Entry 4IFR (X-ray diffraction, 2.39 A resolution); this record covers chains A and B.

[Chain A (and B)]
Molecule: 2-amino-3-carboxymuconate 6-semialdehyde decarboxylase
From: Pseudomonas fluorescens
Notes: chain B of this document is another copy of the same molecule, construct and numbering; everything in this record applies to it too
UniProtKB: Q83V25 (Q83V25_PSEFL); residue numbers follow UniProt; this construct covers 4-333
Chain sequence (330 residues; each row starts with the number of its first residue):
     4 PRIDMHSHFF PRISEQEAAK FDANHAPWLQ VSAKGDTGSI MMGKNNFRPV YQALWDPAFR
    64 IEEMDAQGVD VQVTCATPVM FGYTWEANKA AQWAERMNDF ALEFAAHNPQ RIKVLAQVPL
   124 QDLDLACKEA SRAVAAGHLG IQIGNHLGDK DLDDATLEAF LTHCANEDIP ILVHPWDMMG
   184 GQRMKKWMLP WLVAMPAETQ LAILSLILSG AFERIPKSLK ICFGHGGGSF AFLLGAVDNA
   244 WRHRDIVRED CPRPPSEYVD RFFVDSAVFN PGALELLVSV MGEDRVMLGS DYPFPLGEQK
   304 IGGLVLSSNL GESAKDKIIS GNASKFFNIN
Construct notes: engineered mutation Ala239 (Arg in Q83V25)
Bound ions: Zn2+: His9, His11, His177
Reported in the primary citation:
  - self-association interface (contacts with another copy of this molecule); pairs are residue here / residue on that copy: Arg247-Met191, Glu252-Lys189
  - mutagenesis - R51A, R51K: abolished catalytic activity
  - mutagenesis - R51A: abolished binding to PDC
  - mutagenesis - H228G: unchanged binding to PDC
  - catalytic residues: His228 (citing earlier work)
  - catalytic residues: Arg51

[Chain A / chain B interface]
Residue-residue contacts (81; chain A residue first):
  His149(A) - Arg186(B)
  Gly151(A) - Arg186(B)
  Asp152(A) - Gln185(B)
  Asp152(A) - Arg186(B)
  Asp154(A) - Arg186(B)  salt bridge
  Asp156(A) - Trp190(B)
  Met182(A) - Met182(B)  hydrophobic
  Met182(A) - Arg186(B)
  Met182(A) - Met187(B)  hydrophobic
  Arg186(A) - His149(B)  hydrogen bond
  Arg186(A) - Lys153(B)
  Arg186(A) - Asp154(B)
  Arg186(A) - Leu155(B)
  Arg186(A) - Glu201(B)  salt bridge
  Arg186(A) - Leu204(B)
  Met187(A) - Leu204(B)  hydrophobic
  Trp190(A) - Leu211(B)  hydrogen bond (side chain-backbone)
  Trp190(A) - Ser212(B)
  Trp190(A) - Ile249(B)
  Trp190(A) - Asp253(B)  hydrogen bond
  Met191(A) - Arg247(B)
  Met191(A) - Ile249(B)  hydrophobic
  Met191(A) - Val250(B)  hydrophobic
  Leu192(A) - Leu204(B)  hydrophobic
  Leu192(A) - Leu207(B)  hydrophobic
  Leu195(A) - Gln203(B)  hydrogen bond (backbone-side chain)
  Leu195(A) - Ala239(B)
  Leu195(A) - Val240(B)  hydrophobic
  Leu195(A) - Ala243(B)  hydrophobic
  Val196(A) - Ala200(B)
  Val196(A) - Gln203(B)
  Val196(A) - Leu207(B)  hydrophobic
  Pro199(A) - Leu236(B)  hydrophobic
  Ala200(A) - Val196(B)
  Glu201(A) - Arg186(B)  salt bridge
  Gln203(A) - Leu195(B)  hydrogen bond (side chain-backbone)
  Gln203(A) - Val196(B)
  Leu204(A) - Arg186(B)
  Leu204(A) - Met187(B)  hydrophobic
  Leu204(A) - Leu192(B)  hydrophobic
  Leu211(A) - Trp190(B)  hydrogen bond (backbone-side chain)
  Ser212(A) - Trp190(B)
  Gly231(A) - Phe235(B)
  Ser232(A) - Ser232(B)
  Phe235(A) - Gly231(B)
  Phe235(A) - Phe235(B)  hydrophobic
  Phe235(A) - Ala276(B)
  Phe235(A) - Leu279(B)  hydrophobic
  Leu236(A) - Pro199(B)  hydrophobic
  Leu236(A) - Gly231(B)
  Leu236(A) - Ser232(B)
  Gly238(A) - Phe272(B)
  Ala239(A) - Leu195(B)
  Ala239(A) - Phe272(B)
  Asn242(A) - Phe272(B)
  Asn242(A) - Leu299(B)
  Ala243(A) - Leu195(B)  hydrophobic
  Ala243(A) - Leu299(B)  hydrophobic
  His246(A) - Pro298(B)
  His246(A) - Gln302(B)
  Arg247(A) - Met191(B)
  Arg247(A) - Pro298(B)
  Ile249(A) - Trp190(B)
  Ile249(A) - Met191(B)  hydrophobic
  Val250(A) - Trp190(B)
  Val250(A) - Met191(B)  hydrophobic
  Glu252(A) - Lys189(B)  salt bridge
  Asp253(A) - Lys189(B)  salt bridge
  Asp253(A) - Trp190(B)  hydrogen bond
  Phe272(A) - Gly238(B)
  Phe272(A) - Ala239(B)
  Phe272(A) - Asn242(B)
  Asn273(A) - Gly238(B)
  Gly275(A) - Leu279(B)
  Ala276(A) - Phe235(B)
  Ala276(A) - Leu279(B)
  Pro298(A) - His246(B)
  Pro298(A) - Arg247(B)
  Leu299(A) - Asn242(B)
  Leu299(A) - Ala243(B)  hydrophobic
  Gln302(A) - His246(B)
Interface residues without a listed pair, chain A (52 interface residues in all): Arg51, Asn148, Gly183, Gln185, Lys189, Leu207, Ser208, Ala234, Val240, Val271, Leu279
Interface residues without a listed pair, chain B (48 interface residues in all): Arg51, Ser208, Ala234, Val271, Asn273, Gly275
From the paper, about this interface:
  - specific contacts: Arg247(A)-Met191(B), Glu252(A)-Lys189(B)

[Summary]
The interface between chain A and chain B involves 52 residues on one side and 48 on the other; the contacts
include 7 hydrogen bonds and 5 salt bridges. Polar pairs include Asp154(A)-Arg186(B), Arg186(A)-Glu201(B) and
Glu252(A)-Lys189(B). The authors report contacts between Arg247(A) and Met191(B) and Glu252(A) and Lys189(B).
From the paper: catalytic residues His228(A) and Arg51(A); R51A and R51K of chain A abolish catalytic
activity.
Both chains are 2-amino-3-carboxymuconate 6-semialdehyde decarboxylase (Pseudomonas fluorescens). Entry 4IFR
(2.40 Angstroms X-ray crystal structure of R239A 2-amino-3-carboxymuconate-6-semialdehyde decarboxylase from
Pseudomonas fluorescens) was determined by X-ray diffraction (same publication as 4IFK, 4IFO and 4IG2).
